PDB entry 5JCD | X-ray diffraction, 2.40 A resolution | chain A

Chain A:
Name: Chitin elicitor-binding protein
Source organism: Oryza sativa subsp. japonica
Reference sequence: Q8H8C7 (CEBIP_ORYSJ); residue numbers follow UniProt; this construct covers 29-223
Amino-acid sequence (195 residues; row label = number of the first residue in the row):
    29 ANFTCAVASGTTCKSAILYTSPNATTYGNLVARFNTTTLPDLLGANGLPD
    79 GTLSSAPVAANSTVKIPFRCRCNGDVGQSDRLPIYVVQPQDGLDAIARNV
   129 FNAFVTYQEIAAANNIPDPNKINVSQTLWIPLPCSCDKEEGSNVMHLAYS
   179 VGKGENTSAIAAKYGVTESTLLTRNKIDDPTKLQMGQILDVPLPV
Disulfides: C33-C100, C41-C164, C98-C162
Glycans and other covalent adducts: N-acetylglucosamine (NAG) linked to N89, N184

In short:
N-acetylglucosamine is covalently linked to N89 and N184.
Chain A is Chitin elicitor-binding protein (Oryza sativa subsp. japonica); the structure, Crystal structure of
OsCEBiP, was determined by X-ray diffraction, deposited together with 5JCE.
